PDB entry 3JB1 | electron microscopy, 3.10 A resolution | chains A and B of the 5 polymer chains in the assembly

== Chain A ==
Molecule: Structural protein VP3
Organism: Bombyx mori cypovirus 1
UniProt: Q914N6 (Q914N6_CPVBM); numbering as in UniProt (aligned over 1-1058)
Amino-acid sequence (1058 residues; row label = number of the first residue in the row):
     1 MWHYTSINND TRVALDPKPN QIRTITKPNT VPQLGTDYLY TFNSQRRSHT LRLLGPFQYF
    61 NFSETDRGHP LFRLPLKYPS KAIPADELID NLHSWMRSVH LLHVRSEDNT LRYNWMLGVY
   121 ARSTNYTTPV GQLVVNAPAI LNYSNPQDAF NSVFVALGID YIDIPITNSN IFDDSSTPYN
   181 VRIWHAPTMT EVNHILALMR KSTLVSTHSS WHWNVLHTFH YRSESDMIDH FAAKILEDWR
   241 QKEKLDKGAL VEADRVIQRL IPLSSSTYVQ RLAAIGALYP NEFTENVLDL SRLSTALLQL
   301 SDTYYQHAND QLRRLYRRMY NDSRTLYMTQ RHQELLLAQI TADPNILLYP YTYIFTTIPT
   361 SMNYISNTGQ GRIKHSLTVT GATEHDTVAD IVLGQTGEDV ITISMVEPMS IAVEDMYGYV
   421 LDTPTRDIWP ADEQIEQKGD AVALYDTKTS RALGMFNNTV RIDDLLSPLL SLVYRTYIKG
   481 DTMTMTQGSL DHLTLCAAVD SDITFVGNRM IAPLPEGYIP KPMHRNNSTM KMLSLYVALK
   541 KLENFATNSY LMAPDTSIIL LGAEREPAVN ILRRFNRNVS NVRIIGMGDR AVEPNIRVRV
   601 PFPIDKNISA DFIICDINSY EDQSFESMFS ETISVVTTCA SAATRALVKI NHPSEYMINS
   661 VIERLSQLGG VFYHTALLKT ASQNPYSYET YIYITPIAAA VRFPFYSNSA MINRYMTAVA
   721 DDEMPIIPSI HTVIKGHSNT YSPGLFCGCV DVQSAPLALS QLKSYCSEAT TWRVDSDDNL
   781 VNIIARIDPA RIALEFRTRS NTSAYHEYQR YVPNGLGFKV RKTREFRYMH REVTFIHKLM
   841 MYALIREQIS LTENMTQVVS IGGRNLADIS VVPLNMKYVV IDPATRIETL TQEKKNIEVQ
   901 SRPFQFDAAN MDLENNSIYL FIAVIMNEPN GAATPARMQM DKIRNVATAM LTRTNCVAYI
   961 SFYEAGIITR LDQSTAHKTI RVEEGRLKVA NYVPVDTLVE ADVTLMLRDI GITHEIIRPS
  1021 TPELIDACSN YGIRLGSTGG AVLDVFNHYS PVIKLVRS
Unresolved in the structure: 1058
From the paper describing this entry:
  - catalytic residues: His-208 (proposed by the authors, not directly observed)

== Chain B ==
Molecule: Capsid protein VP1
Organism: Bombyx mori cypovirus 1
UniProt: Q6TS43 (CAPSD_CPVBM); numbering as in UniProt (aligned over 1-1333)
Amino-acid sequence (1333 residues; row label = number of the first residue in the row):
     1 MHSTNNNSNK RNNEEKHKQP EIDSSANNGE GTSGTRAQTV GDTATEAGVR NETEAGASTR
    61 RQTDGTGLSG TNAKIATASS ARQADVEKPA DVTFTIENVD DVGIMQQKKP PTVVQSRTDV
   121 FNEQFANEAL HPTTKVIFNG LDVNTEVQPL SDDFKQISDP KGYLTYSVKY EDQFTKKDKL
   181 RASEADDRIV GPTVNLFKYG AAVVNIDLNR DFFDTATGID LTKGIPLVQD LLVPIGVTAG
   241 AEQSAEYVSG LLMVLFKVMT DNRLVIVGET TTPMSNTLST VVNNVLRTTY HNNVGVNPAL
   301 LRDFTQVNWL NRDITNMLQQ AGTKYGLGLT ETRLDYVRLV KTIVGHALNI DHFAASVLNI
   361 NLRALMEANV TADDRIKALQ AHSMISTQFH GPNQGALRPE LAFDHDHIIR CLMLAAANYP
   421 RLEGIIVQIN TGYVASANVI RPVSEKRYFP ENLEQNQSAA RLVSAVKARA SEADISSIHL
   481 AIAREVSPMF NVHELKKIAE SFEDPSSIVV VLEFILFALF FPTEFNRIKG DIQNVLLLFF
   541 SRWYPVEYGI FVQRGATYTI NAAGEFEFSG RNEKWDQALY LSEHFPALFS DVPLAGANTI
   601 IAIMRLFTPQ GFLRTDDLAI AANFPRASRN PQTYIPYTNQ RGTVTNEFAS RFRTIVATLA
   661 NVVNERAVQD DMQKATRSCT KQWLRHLETQ FDNIAVAHTD HLSVVYATMS NFMLNFTNNF
   721 SGNHATFKPD QYVITSPEGS YKPIIERQGE TVDGLTIIDT SIVWPILCQC TYPLVRQSGK
   781 GVDAVSIMEE IVYPDPSTTL SQSLSVAQVL SKLTLPDAFI NMILSGGDSV VMRTYQTEAD
   841 DDLDEGIRMT TYDQYLSHIR ERLHITNVPD PIYITGASTP DQIAASVQAT HVAVVLYQSG
   901 VINGPASTYL RENEVLVVMP DYYDVVSRFA NANLQMNNNR YHESVLEIAD IFDQADFIQT
   961 SDAVRQLRAL MPTLSTSQIR HAIERIAQIT DVDSTDYGKL TLRFLGTLTR SLKMQNAQIR
  1021 RIRPDGTVLR YDDQIDIEAF RWSRYFLDEL QLRRLSVGLR LITNPRIARR FNGVRIMYLT
  1081 DDDPDPDFVP DVPEGYVAVQ YAHRLFSSSL ANKRNRVTYT HPPTGMAYPS PTGRPHVHMT
  1141 INERAGMSKL VADNIIASVI KSNWVVDILD IEYTAEVMTP SEGYTQHVDA ESIMTAPKGK
  1201 LFHLQFMDGL LRPEPSAFDP PASGEDMRLI YPLQPISVAR SMRAIVNHNE VDRPRGAVAP
  1261 SSYEMDTGTL SRNGDLLYSP VANGQVGIPK LEVDHISFSN VVSMMTANIR TGDDMAVERV
  1321 NPDDVRAINI RNA
Unresolved in the structure: 1-134, 778-785

== Chain A / chain B interface ==
Residue-residue contacts (30; chain A residue first):
  Thr-65(A) / Glu-647(B)
  Tyr-120(A) / Arg-1331(B)
  Asn-125(A) / Glu-647(B)
  Thr-127(A) / Asn-639(B)
  Thr-127(A) / Gln-640(B)  hydrogen bond
  Thr-128(A) / Arg-1331(B)
  Thr-128(A) / Asn-1332(B)
  Pro-129(A) / Asn-1329(B)
  Pro-129(A) / Asn-1332(B)
  Val-130(A) / Asn-1332(B)
  Gln-132(A) / Asn-1329(B)  hydrogen bond
  Ile-159(A) / Ala-1333(B)
  Tyr-161(A) / Ala-1333(B)  hydrophobic
  Asp-163(A) / Ala-1333(B)
  Asp-174(A) / Arg-605(B)
  Ser-176(A) / Asn-723(B)  hydrogen bond
  Lys-201(A) / Arg-629(B)  hydrogen bond (backbone-side chain)
  Ser-202(A) / Arg-629(B)
  Ser-202(A) / Gln-1034(B)
  Thr-203(A) / Arg-629(B)
  Thr-203(A) / Asn-630(B)
  Thr-203(A) / Gln-1034(B)
  Ser-225(A) / Gly-564(B)
  Asp-229(A) / Ala-563(B)
  Ser-264(A) / Gln-1034(B)  hydrogen bond (side chain-backbone)
  Ser-265(A) / Gln-1034(B)  hydrogen bond (backbone-side chain)
  Tyr-268(A) / Ala-562(B)  hydrophobic
  Gln-270(A) / Gln-1034(B)
  Arg-292(A) / Glu-565(B)  salt bridge
  Arg-324(A) / Gln-1034(B)
Interface residues without a listed pair, chain A (30 interface residues in all): Glu-64, Asp-160, Ile-162, Arg-182, Ile-228, Thr-295
Interface residues without a listed pair, chain B (23 interface residues in all): Thr-615, Arg-641, Gly-642, Thr-643, Asp-1033, Ile-1035, Glu-1038

== In short ==
30 residues of chain A and 23 residues of chain B are in contact, with 6 hydrogen bonds and 1 salt bridge.
Polar contacts include Arg-292(A)/Glu-565(B), Thr-127(A)/Gln-640(B) and Gln-132(A)/Asn-1329(B). The paper
reports the catalytic residue His-208(A).
Chain A is Structural protein VP3 and chain B is Capsid protein VP1, both from Bombyx mori cypovirus 1; the
structure, Atomic model of cytoplasmic polyhedrosis virus with SAM, was determined by electron microscopy,
deposited together with 3JAY, 3JAZ, 3JB0, 3JB2 and 3JB3.
